4JI8 - chains A and P of the 21 polymer chains in the assembly; structure by X-ray diffraction, 3.74 A resolution.

[Chain A]
Molecule: 16S rRNA
Source organism: Thermus thermophilus
Sequence (1522 nucleotides; row label = number of the first residue in the row; note: 42 numbers in that range are skipped by the numbering (no residue carries them; nothing is unmodelled there); a row labelled like 190A-190L holds insertion residues (190A, then the next letters in order); numbering starts at 0):
     0 UUUGUUGGAG AGUUUGAUCC UGGCUCAGGG UGAACGCUGG CGGCGUGCCU AAGACAUGCA
    60 AGUCGUGCGG G
    73 CCGCGGGGUU UU
    88 ACUCCG
    95 UGGUC
   101 AGCGGCGGAC GGGUGAGUAA CGCGUGGGU
  129A G
   130 ACCUACCCGG AAGAGGGGGA CAACCCGGGG AAACUCGGGC UAAUCCCCCA UGUGGACCCG
   190 C
190A-190L CCCUUGGGGUGU
   191 GUCCAAAGGG CUUU
   216 GCCCGCUUCC GGAUGGGCCC GCGUCCCAUC AGCUAGUUGG UGGGGUAAUG GCCCACCAAG
   276 GCGACGACGG GUAGCCGGUC UGAGAGGAUG GCCGGCCACA GGGGCACUGA GACACGGGCC
   336 CCACUCCUAC GGGAGGCAGC AGUUAGGAAU CUUCCGCAAU GGGCGCAAGC CUGACGGAGC
   396 GACGCCGCUU GGAGGAAGAA GCCCUUCGGG GUGUAAACUC CUGAA
   442 CCCGGGACGA AACCCCCGAC GA
   474 GGGGACUGAC GGUACCGGG
   494 GUAAUAGCGC CGGCCAACUC CGUGCCAGCA GCCGCGGUAA UACGGAGGGC GCGAGCGUUA
   554 CCCGGAUUCA CUGGGCGUAA AGGGCGUGUA GGCGGCCUGG GGCGUCCCAU GUGAAAGACC
   614 ACGGCUCAAC CGUGGGGGAG CGUGGGAUAC GCUCAGGCUA GACGGUGGGA GAGGGUGGUG
   674 GAAUUCCCGG AGUAGCGGUG AAAUGCGCAG AUACCGGGAG GAACGCCGAU GGCGAAGGCA
   734 GCCACCUGGU CCACCCGUGA CGCUGAGGCG CGAAAGCGUG GGGAGCAAAC CGGAUUAGAU
   794 ACCCGGGUAG UCCACGCCCU AAACGAUGCG CGCUAGGUCU CUGGGUCU
   848 CCUGGGGGCC GAAGCUAACG CGUUAAGCGC GCCGCCUGGG GAGUACGGCC GCAAGGCUGA
   908 AACUCAAAGG AAUUGACGGG GGCCCGCACA AGCGGUGGAG CAUGUGGUUU AAUUCGAAGX
   968 AACGCGAAGA ACCUUACCAG GCCUUGACAU GCUAGG
 1003A G
  1004 AACCCGGGUG AAAGCCUGGG GUGCCCC
1030A-1030D GCGA
  1031 GGGGAGCCCU AGCACAGGUG CUGCAUGGCC GUCGUCAGCU CGUGCCGUGA GGUGUUGGGU
  1091 UAAGUCCCGC AACGAGCGCA ACCCCCGCCG UUAGUUGCCA GCGGUUCGGC CGGGCACUCU
  1151 AACGGGACUG CCCGCGAAA
  1171 GCGGGAGGAA GGAGGGGACG ACGUCUGGUC AGCAUGGCCC UUACGGCCUG GGCGACACAC
  1231 GUGCUACAAU GCCCACUACA AAGCGAUGCC ACCCGGCAAC GGGGAGCUAA UCGCAAAAAG
  1291 GUGGGCCCAG UUCGGAUUGG GGUCUGCAAC CCGACCCCAU GAAGCCGGAA UCGCUAGUAA
  1351 UCGCGGAUCA G
 1361A C
  1362 CAUGCCGCGG UGAAUACGUU CCCGGGCCUU GUACACACXG CCXGUXACGC CAUGGGAGCG
  1422 GGCUCUACCC GAAGUCGCCG GG
  1446 AGCCUACGGG
  1459 CAGGCGCCGA GGGUAGGGCC CGUGACUGGG GCGAAGUCGU AACAAGGUAG CUGUACCGGA
  1519 AGGUGCGGCU GGAUCCACUC CUUUCU
Not modelled in the structure: 0-2, 1534-1538
Differences from the reference sequence: conflict C1534 (A2157 in M26923.1), A1535 (C2158 in M26923.1)
Modified residues: PSU (pseudouridine-5'-monophosphate) at position 516, 7MG (7N-methyl-8-hydroguanosine-5'-monophosphate) at position 527, M2G (N2-dimethylguanosine-5'-monophosphate) at position 966, 5MC (5-methylcytidine-5'-monophosphate) at position 967, 2MG (2N-methylguanosine-5'-monophosphate) at position 1207, 5MC (5-methylcytidine-5'-monophosphate) at position 1400, 4OC (4n,o2'-methylcytidine-5'-monophosphate) at position 1402, 5MC (5-methylcytidine-5'-monophosphate) at position 1404, 5MC (5-methylcytidine-5'-monophosphate) at position 1407, UR3 (3-methyluridine-5'-monophoshate) at position 1498, MA6 (6N-dimethyladenosine-5'-monophoshate) at position 1518, MA6 (6N-dimethyladenosine-5'-monophoshate) at position 1519, PSU (pseudouridine-5'-monophosphate) at position 1540, PSU (pseudouridine-5'-monophosphate) at position 1541
Ion coordination: Mg2+ site 1 near A53 (its only coordinating residue here); Mg2+ site 2: A59, U387; Mg2+ site 3 near G61 (its only coordinating residue here); Mg2+ site 4 near U83 (its only coordinating residue here); Mg2+ site 5: G107, G324; Mg2+ site 6 near A109 (its only coordinating residue here); Mg2+ site 7: C110, G377; Mg2+ site 8: G117, G289; Mg2+ site 9: G124, U125, G236; Mg2+ site 10 near A149 (its only coordinating residue here); Mg2+ site 11 near G167 (its only coordinating residue here); Mg2+ site 12 near U182 (its only coordinating residue here); 83 more Mg2+ sites not listed
Residues lining bound ligands: streptomycin (SRY): U12, U14, C526, 7MG_527, C912, A913, A914, A915, C1490, G1491
Reported in the primary citation:
  - mutagenesis - C1490U: increased growth

[Chain P]
Molecule: Ribosomal protein S16
Source organism: Thermus thermophilus
UniProt: Q5SJH3 (RS16_THET8); residue numbers follow UniProt; this construct covers 1-88
Amino-acid sequence (88 residues; row label = number of the first residue in the row):
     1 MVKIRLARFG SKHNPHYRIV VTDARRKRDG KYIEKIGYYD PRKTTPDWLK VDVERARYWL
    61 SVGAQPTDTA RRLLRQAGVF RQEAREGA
Not modelled in the structure: 84-88

[Interface between chain A and chain P]
Residue-residue contacts - 88 pairs, chain A then chain P:
  C43(A) / Ser-11(P)  phosphate contact
  C43(A) / Lys-12(P)  phosphate contact
  C43(A) / His-13(P)  phosphate contact
  G44(A) / Ser-11(P)  phosphate contact
  G44(A) / Lys-12(P)  salt bridge to the phosphate
  C110(A) / Arg-25(P)  hydrogen bond to the sugar
  G111(A) / Arg-25(P)  phosphate contact
  G111(A) / Lys-27(P)  salt bridge to the phosphate
  G112(A) / Lys-27(P)  phosphate contact
  A134(A) / Met-1(P)  base contact
  A134(A) / Arg-25(P)  base contact
  C135(A) / Met-1(P)  hydrogen bond to the base
  C136(A) / Met-1(P)  sugar contact
  C136(A) / Gly-63(P)  hydrogen bond to the sugar
  C136(A) / Gln-65(P)  hydrogen bond to the phosphate
  C137(A) / Ser-61(P)  hydrogen bond to the sugar
  C137(A) / Val-62(P)  base contact
  C137(A) / Gly-63(P)  sugar contact
  G227(A) / Val-62(P)  hydrogen bond to the base
  A228(A) / Val-2(P)  sugar contact
  A228(A) / Tyr-58(P)  sugar contact
  A228(A) / Trp-59(P)  phosphate contact
  A228(A) / Val-62(P)  sugar contact
  U229(A) / Asp-23(P)  hydrogen bond to the sugar
  U229(A) / Ile-33(P)  sugar contact
  U229(A) / Trp-59(P)  phosphate contact
  G230(A) / Asp-23(P)  sugar contact
  G230(A) / Arg-25(P)  sugar contact
  G231(A) / Arg-26(P)  salt bridge to the phosphate
  G309(A) / Gly-30(P)  phosphate contact
  G309(A) / Lys-31(P)  phosphate contact
  G310(A) / Arg-26(P)  salt bridge to the phosphate
  G310(A) / Lys-27(P)  salt bridge to the phosphate
  G310(A) / Gly-30(P)  phosphate contact
  G310(A) / Lys-31(P)  hydrogen bond to the phosphate
  C311(A) / Arg-26(P)  salt bridge to the phosphate
  A374(A) / Tyr-17(P)  hydrogen bond to the sugar
  U375(A) / Leu-6(P)  phosphate contact
  U375(A) / Tyr-17(P)  sugar contact
  U375(A) / Arg-28(P)  hydrogen bond to the base
  U375(A) / Thr-69(P)  hydrogen bond to the phosphate
  G376(A) / Arg-5(P)  hydrogen bond to the phosphate
  G376(A) / Leu-6(P)  hydrogen bond to the phosphate
  G376(A) / Arg-28(P)  sugar contact
  G376(A) / Thr-67(P)  hydrogen bond to the phosphate
  G377(A) / Lys-3(P)  salt bridge to the phosphate
  G377(A) / Arg-5(P)  salt bridge to the phosphate
  G377(A) / Ala-24(P)  sugar contact
  G377(A) / Thr-67(P)  phosphate contact
  C390(A) / Arg-28(P)  hydrogen bond to the phosphate
  G391(A) / Arg-8(P)  hydrogen bond to the phosphate
  G391(A) / Arg-28(P)  salt bridge to the phosphate
  G392(A) / Arg-8(P)  salt bridge to the phosphate
  G392(A) / His-13(P)  hydrogen bond to the phosphate
  A393(A) / Lys-12(P)  phosphate contact
  A393(A) / His-13(P)  salt bridge to the phosphate
  C449(A) / Arg-42(P)  base contact
  G450(A) / Pro-41(P)  phosphate contact
  G450(A) / Lys-43(P)  salt bridge to the phosphate
  A452(A) / Lys-43(P)  salt bridge to the phosphate
  A452(A) / Arg-72(P)  hydrogen bond to the sugar
  A453(A) / Asp-68(P)  sugar contact
  A453(A) / Arg-72(P)  salt bridge to the phosphate
  C454(A) / Asp-68(P)  hydrogen bond to the sugar
  G462(A) / Gln-82(P)  hydrogen bond to the base
  A463(A) / Arg-75(P)  salt bridge to the phosphate
  A463(A) / Phe-80(P)  sugar contact
  A463(A) / Arg-81(P)  phosphate contact
  A463(A) / Gln-82(P)  hydrogen bond to the sugar
  G474(A) / Arg-75(P)  salt bridge to the phosphate
  G474(A) / Arg-81(P)  phosphate contact
  A607(A) / Lys-31(P)  base contact
  A608(A) / Arg-18(P)  hydrogen bond to the phosphate
  A609(A) / Arg-18(P)  salt bridge to the phosphate
  G617(A) / Asn-14(P)  base contact
  G617(A) / Thr-44(P)  sugar contact
  C623(A) / Ser-11(P)  sugar contact
  C624(A) / Phe-9(P)  phosphate contact
  C624(A) / Gly-10(P)  sugar contact
  C624(A) / Ser-11(P)  sugar contact
  C624(A) / Asn-14(P)  hydrogen bond to the sugar
  C624(A) / His-16(P)  sugar contact
  G625(A) / Phe-9(P)  phosphate contact
  G625(A) / His-16(P)  sugar contact
  U626(A) / Arg-18(P)  salt bridge to the phosphate
  U626(A) / Lys-35(P)  salt bridge to the phosphate
  U626(A) / Tyr-38(P)  sugar contact
  G627(A) / Lys-35(P)  salt bridge to the phosphate
Interface residues without a listed pair, chain A (47 interface residues in all): A325, G378, A451, C483, C618
Interface residues without a listed pair, chain P (50 interface residues in all): Pro-15, Asp-29, Tyr-32, Tyr-39, Gly-78, Glu-83

[Overview]
47 residues of chain A and 50 residues of chain P are in contact; the contacts include 23 hydrogen bonds and
20 salt bridges. Polar contacts include C135(A)/Met-1(P), G227(A)/Val-62(P) and U375(A)/Arg-28(P). Bound to
chain A: streptomycin. A59(A) and U387(A) coordinate Mg2+ site 2. From the paper: C1490U of chain A increases
growth.
Here chain A is 16S rRNA and chain P is Ribosomal protein S16, both from Thermus thermophilus. Entry 4JI8
(Crystal Structure of 30S ribosomal subunit from Thermus thermophilus) was determined by X-ray diffraction
(same publication as 4JI0, 4JI1, 4JI2, 4JI3, 4JI4, 4JI5, 4JI6 and 4JI7).
